3AM8 - chains A and C of the 3 polymer chains in the assembly; structure by X-ray diffraction, 2.80 A resolution.

Chain A:
Protein: HLA class I histocompatibility antigen, alpha chain E
From: Homo sapiens
Notes: fragment: resideus in UNP 22-297
UniProt: P13747 (HLAE_HUMAN); residues 1-276 here correspond to UniProt positions 22-297 (UniProt number = residue number + 21)
Amino-acid sequence (276 residues; row label = number of the first residue in the row):
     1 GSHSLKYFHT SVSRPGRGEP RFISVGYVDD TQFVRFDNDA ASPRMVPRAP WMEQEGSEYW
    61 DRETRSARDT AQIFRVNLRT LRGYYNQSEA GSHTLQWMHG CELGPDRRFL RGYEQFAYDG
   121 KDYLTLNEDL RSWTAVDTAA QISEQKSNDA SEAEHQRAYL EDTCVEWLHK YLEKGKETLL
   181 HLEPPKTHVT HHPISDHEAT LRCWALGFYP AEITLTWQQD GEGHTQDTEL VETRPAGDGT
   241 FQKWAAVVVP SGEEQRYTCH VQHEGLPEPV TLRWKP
Disulfide bonds: Cys101-Cys164, Cys203-Cys259
UniProt features mapped onto this chain:
  - region: Lys275, Pro276 (Connecting peptide)
  - binding site (a peptide antigen): Tyr7, Glu63, Ser66, Asn77, Tyr84, Ser143, Lys146, Gln156, Tyr159, Tyr171
  - glycosylation: Asn86 (N-linked (GlcNAc...) asparagine)

Chain C:
Protein: Beta-2-microglobulin
From: Homo sapiens
UniProt: P61769 (B2MG_HUMAN); residues 1-99 here correspond to UniProt positions 21-119 (UniProt number = residue number + 20)
Amino-acid sequence (100 residues; numbered 0 to 99; the number before each row is that of its first residue; numbering starts at 0):
     0 MIQRTPKIQV YSRHPAENGK SNFLNCYVSG FHPSDIEVDL LKNGERIEKV EHSDLSFSKD
    60 WSFYLLYYTE FTPTEKDEYA CRVNHVTLSQ PKIVKWDRDM
Disulfide bonds: Cys25-Cys80
Differences from the reference sequence: expression tag (0)
UniProt features mapped onto this chain:
  - modified residue: Gln2 (Pyrrolidone carboxylic acid)
  - glycosylation: Ile1 (N-linked (Glc) (glycation) isoleucine), Lys19 (N-linked (Glc) (glycation) lysine), Lys41 (N-linked (Glc) (glycation) lysine), Lys48 (N-linked (Glc) (glycation) lysine), Lys58 (N-linked (Glc) (glycation) lysine), Lys91 (N-linked (Glc) (glycation) lysine), Lys94 (N-linked (Glc) (glycation) lysine)

Chain A / chain C interface:
Pairs across the interface (58):
  Phe8(A) with Ser55(C); Phe56(C), hydrophobic
  His9(A) with Phe56(C)
  Thr10(A) with Phe56(C); Phe62(C)
  Val12(A) with Ser33(C)
  Ile23(A) with Leu54(C), hydrophobic
  Val25(A) with Asp53(C); Leu54(C); Ser55(C)
  Tyr27(A) with Ser55(C); Tyr63(C), hydrogen bond
  Gln32(A) with Asp53(C), hydrogen bond
  Arg35(A) with Asp53(C), salt bridge
  Arg48(A) with Asp53(C), salt bridge
  Gln96(A) with His31(C), hydrogen bond; Phe56(C); Trp60(C), hydrogen bond (side chain-backbone); Phe62(C)
  Met98(A) with Phe56(C), hydrophobic; Lys58(C)
  Gln115(A) with Trp60(C)
  Phe116(A) with Trp60(C)
  Ala117(A) with Trp60(C)
  Asp119(A) with Met0(C); Ile1(C); His31(C)
  Gly120(A) with Ile1(C); Arg3(C); His31(C); Trp60(C)
  Asp122(A) with Trp60(C), hydrogen bond
  His192(A) with Asp98(C), salt bridge
  Arg202(A) with Asp98(C), hydrogen bond (side chain-backbone); Met99(C)
  Trp204(A) with Asp98(C); Met99(C)
  Leu206(A) with Pro14(C), hydrophobic
  Val231(A) with Gln8(C)
  Glu232(A) with Lys6(C), salt bridge; Gln8(C), hydrogen bond (backbone-side chain); Ser28(C)
  Arg234(A) with Gln8(C), hydrogen bond; Tyr10(C); Met99(C), hydrogen bond (side chain-backbone)
  Pro235(A) with Tyr10(C), hydrogen bond (backbone-side chain); Asn24(C); Tyr26(C); Leu65(C)
  Ala236(A) with Arg12(C); Asn24(C), hydrogen bond (backbone-side chain)
  Gly237(A) with Arg12(C), hydrogen bond (backbone-side chain); Leu65(C)
  Asp238(A) with Arg12(C)
  Gln242(A) with Tyr10(C); Ser11(C), hydrogen bond (side chain-backbone); Arg12(C), hydrogen bond (side chain-backbone)
  Trp244(A) with Met99(C), hydrogen bond (side chain-backbone)
Other interface residues (no listed pair), chain A (36 interface residues in all): Ser92, Thr94, Trp97, Lys121, Thr233
Other interface residues (no listed pair), chain C (30 interface residues in all): Val9, Pro32, Asp34, Ser57, Arg97

Overview:
The interface between chain A and chain C involves 36 residues on one side and 30 on the other, with 15
hydrogen bonds and 4 salt bridges. Polar pairs include Arg35(A)-Asp53(C), Arg48(A)-Asp53(C) and
His192(A)-Asp98(C). UniProt lists 10 peptide antigen-binding residues on chain A.
Chain A is HLA class I histocompatibility antigen, alpha chain E and chain C is Beta-2-microglobulin, both
from Homo sapiens; the structure, Crystal Structure of a Human Major Histocompatibilty complex, was determined
by X-ray diffraction.
